6TIZ - chains D and E of the 5 polymer chains in the assembly; structure by X-ray diffraction, 2.20 A resolution.

Chain D:
Protein: Tubulin beta-1 chain
Source organism: Drosophila melanogaster
UniProt: Q24560 (TBB1_DROME); residue numbers follow UniProt; this construct covers 1-447
Sequence (447 residues; row label = number of the first residue in the row):
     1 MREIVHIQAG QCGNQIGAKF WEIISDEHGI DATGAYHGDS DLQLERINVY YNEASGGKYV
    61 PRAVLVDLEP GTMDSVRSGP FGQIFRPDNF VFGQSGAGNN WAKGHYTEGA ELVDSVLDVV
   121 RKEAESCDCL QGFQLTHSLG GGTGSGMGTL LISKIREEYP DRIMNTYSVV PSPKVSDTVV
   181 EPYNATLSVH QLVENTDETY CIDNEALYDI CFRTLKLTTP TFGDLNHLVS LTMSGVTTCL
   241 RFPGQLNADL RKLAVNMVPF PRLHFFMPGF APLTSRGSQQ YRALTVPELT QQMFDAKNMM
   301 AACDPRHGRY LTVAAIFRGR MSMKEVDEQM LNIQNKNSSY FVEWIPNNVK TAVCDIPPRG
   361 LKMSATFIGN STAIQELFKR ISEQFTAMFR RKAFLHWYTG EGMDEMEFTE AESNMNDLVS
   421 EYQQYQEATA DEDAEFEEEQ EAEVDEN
Unresolved in the structure: 279-282, 432-447
Construct notes: engineered mutation Phe222 (Tyr in Q24560)
Curated features (UniProtKB/Swiss-Prot):
  - binding site (GTP): Gln11, Glu69, Ser138, Gly142, Thr143, Gly144, Asn204, Asn226
  - binding site (Mg(2+)): Glu69
  - modified residue (Phosphoserine): Ser40, Ser339
Ligand contacts: GDP (guanosine-5'-diphosphate): Gly10, Gln11, Cys12, Gln15, Ile16, Asp67, Asn99, Ser138, Gly140, Gly141, Gly142, Thr143, Gly144, Val169, Pro171, Val175, Ser176, Asp177, Glu181, Asn204, Leu207, Phe222, Leu225, Asn226
What the authors report for this chain:
  - conformationally variable residues (order/disorder transition): Asp177

Chain E:
Protein: Stathmin-4
Source organism: Rattus norvegicus
UniProt: P63043 (STMN4_RAT); residues 4-145 here correspond to UniProt positions 48-189 (UniProt number = residue number + 44)
Sequence (143 residues; each row starts with the number of its first residue):
     3 MADMEVIELN KATSGQSWEV ILKPPSFDGV PEFNASLPRR RDPSLEEIQK KLEAAEERRK
    63 YQEAELLKHL AEKREHEREV IQKAIEENNN FIKMAKEKLA QKMESNKENR EAHLAAMLER
   123 LQEKDKHAEE VRKNKELKEE ASR
Unresolved in the structure: 3-4, 32-43
Construct notes: initiating methionine (3); engineered mutation Ala4 (Ser48 in P63043), Ala14 (Cys58 in P63043), Trp20 (Phe64 in P63043)
Curated features (UniProtKB/Swiss-Prot):
  - modified residue: Ser46 (Phosphoserine)

Interface between chain D and chain E:
Residue-residue contacts (26; chain D residue first):
  Tyr106(D) - His129(E)  hydrogen bond
  Tyr106(D) - Ala130(E)  hydrophobic
  Tyr106(D) - Val133(E)  hydrophobic
  Tyr106(D) - Arg134(E)  hydrogen bond (backbone-side chain)
  Thr107(D) - Lys137(E)
  Ala110(D) - Arg134(E)
  Ser153(D) - Leu123(E)
  Arg156(D) - Met119(E)
  Glu157(D) - Leu120(E)
  Glu157(D) - Leu123(E)
  Glu157(D) - Gln124(E)
  Glu157(D) - Asp127(E)
  Pro160(D) - Leu116(E)  hydrophobic
  Gln191(D) - Lys126(E)
  Asn195(D) - Lys126(E)
  Thr399(D) - Lys140(E)
  Gly400(D) - Lys137(E)
  Gly400(D) - Lys140(E)
  Glu401(D) - Val133(E)
  Glu401(D) - Lys137(E)  salt bridge
  Gly402(D) - Val133(E)
  Gly402(D) - Asn136(E)
  Gly402(D) - Lys137(E)
  Met403(D) - Val133(E)
  Glu407(D) - His129(E)  salt bridge
  Glu407(D) - Val133(E)
Also at the interface, not in a pair above, chain D (17 interface residues in all): Lys103, Glu108

Overview:
Chain D and chain E form an interface of 17 and 14 residues respectively, with 2 hydrogen bonds and 2 salt
bridges. Polar pairs include Glu401(D)-Lys137(E), Glu407(D)-His129(E) and Tyr106(D)-His129(E). Bound to chain
D: GDP. From UniProt: 8 GTP-binding residues and Mg2+-binding residue Glu69(D) on chain D. From the paper:
conformational variability at Asp177(D).
Here chain D is Tubulin beta-1 chain (Drosophila melanogaster) and chain E is Stathmin-4 (Rattus norvegicus).
Entry 6TIZ (Drosophila GDP-tubulin Y222F mutant) was determined by X-ray diffraction (same publication as
6TIS, 6TIU and 6TIY).
